3GNT - chains A and B; structure by X-ray diffraction, 2.75 A resolution.

== Chain A (and B) ==
Protein: Enoyl-[acyl-carrier-protein] reductase [NADH]
Organism: Staphylococcus aureus
Notes: EC 1.3.1.9; chain B of this document is another copy of the same molecule, construct and numbering; everything in this record applies to it too
UniProt: Q6GI75 (Q6GI75_STAAR); residue numbers follow UniProt; this construct covers 1-256
Chain sequence (256 residues; row label = number of the first residue in the row):
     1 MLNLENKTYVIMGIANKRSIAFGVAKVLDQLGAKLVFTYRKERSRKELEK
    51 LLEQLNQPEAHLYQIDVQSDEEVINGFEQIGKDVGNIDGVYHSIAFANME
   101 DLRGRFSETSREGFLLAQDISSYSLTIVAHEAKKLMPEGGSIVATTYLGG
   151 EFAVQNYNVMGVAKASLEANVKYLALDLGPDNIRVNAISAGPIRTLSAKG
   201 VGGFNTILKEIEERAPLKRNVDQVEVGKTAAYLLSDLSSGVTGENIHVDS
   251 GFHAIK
Not modelled in the structure: 95-119, 148-163, 196-203 (chain B: 94-119, 148-163, 195-207, 256)
Curated features (UniProtKB/Swiss-Prot):
  - active site (Proton acceptor): Tyr147, Tyr157
  - binding site (NADP(+)): Gly13, Ser19, Ile20, Arg40 to Ser44, Asp66, Val67, Ile94, Lys164, Ile193 to Ser197
  - binding site (substrate): Ala97
  - site (Critical for cofactor specificity): Arg40, Lys41

== Interface between chain A and chain B ==
Residue-residue contacts (61; chain A residue first):
  Leu2(A) - Leu31(B)  hydrophobic
  Gln30(A) - Leu2(B)
  Leu31(A) - Met1(B)
  Ala175(A) - Pro216(B)
  Leu176(A) - Pro216(B)  hydrophobic
  Gly179(A) - Pro216(B)
  Gly179(A) - Leu217(B)
  Pro180(A) - Pro216(B)
  Pro180(A) - Lys218(B)
  Asn182(A) - Leu217(B)
  Arg184(A) - Leu217(B)
  Pro216(A) - Ala175(B)
  Pro216(A) - Leu176(B)
  Pro216(A) - Gly179(B)
  Pro216(A) - Pro180(B)
  Leu217(A) - Gly179(B)
  Leu217(A) - Asn182(B)
  Leu217(A) - Thr242(B)
  Arg219(A) - Ser239(B)
  Glu225(A) - Ser239(B)
  Glu225(A) - Gly240(B)
  Lys228(A) - Asp236(B)  hydrogen bond (side chain-backbone)
  Lys228(A) - Leu237(B)
  Lys228(A) - Ser239(B)  hydrogen bond
  Thr229(A) - Tyr232(B)  hydrogen bond
  Thr229(A) - Leu237(B)  hydrogen bond (backbone-backbone)
  Tyr232(A) - Thr229(B)  hydrogen bond
  Tyr232(A) - Tyr232(B)  hydrophobic
  Tyr232(A) - Ile246(B)
  Asp236(A) - Lys228(B)
  Leu237(A) - Lys228(B)
  Leu237(A) - Thr229(B)  hydrogen bond (backbone-side chain)
  Ser239(A) - Glu225(B)  hydrogen bond
  Ser239(A) - Lys228(B)
  Gly240(A) - Asp249(B)
  Gly240(A) - Ser250(B)  hydrogen bond (backbone-backbone)
  Val241(A) - Thr229(B)
  Val241(A) - His247(B)
  Val241(A) - Val248(B)  hydrophobic
  Thr242(A) - Ser250(B)
  Thr242(A) - Gly251(B)
  Thr242(A) - His253(B)  hydrogen bond (backbone-side chain)
  Gly243(A) - His253(B)
  Glu244(A) - Asn245(B)
  Glu244(A) - His247(B)  salt bridge
  Glu244(A) - His253(B)
  Asn245(A) - Glu244(B)
  Ile246(A) - Tyr232(B)
  Ile246(A) - Ile246(B)  hydrophobic
  His247(A) - Val241(B)
  His247(A) - Glu244(B)  salt bridge
  Val248(A) - Gly240(B)
  Asp249(A) - Gly240(B)  hydrogen bond (backbone-backbone)
  Ser250(A) - Gly240(B)  hydrogen bond (backbone-backbone)
  Gly251(A) - Thr242(B)
  His253(A) - Lys172(B)  hydrogen bond
  His253(A) - Thr242(B)  hydrogen bond (side chain-backbone)
  His253(A) - Gly243(B)
  His253(A) - Glu244(B)
  Ala254(A) - Lys172(B)
  Ala254(A) - Leu176(B)
Other interface residues (no listed pair), chain A (39 interface residues in all): Met1, Lys172, Lys218, Val221, Ser238, Ile255
Other interface residues (no listed pair), chain B (40 interface residues in all): Gln30, Ile183, Arg184, Arg214, Arg219, Ser238, Ala254, Ile255

== Summary ==
39 residues of chain A and 40 residues of chain B are in contact; the contacts include 13 hydrogen bonds and 2
salt bridges. Among the polar pairs are Glu244(A)-His247(B), Lys228(A)-Asp236(B) and Lys228(A)-Ser239(B).
Chain A and chain B are both Enoyl-[acyl-carrier-protein] reductase [NADH] (Staphylococcus aureus); the
structure, Crystal Structure of the Staphylococcus aureus Enoyl-Acyl Carrier Protein Reductase (FabI) in apo
form (two molecules ..., was determined by X-ray diffraction, deposited together with 3GNS and 3GR6.
